PDB entry 7PX9 | electron microscopy, 3.80 A resolution | chains F and G of the 7 polymer chains in the assembly

# Chain F
Name: AAA ATPase forming ring-shaped complexes
From: Mycobacterium tuberculosis
UniProtKB: A0A045JPX7 (A0A045JPX7_MYCTX); residue numbers follow UniProt; this construct covers 1-609
Sequence (609 residues; numbered 1 to 609; the number before each row is that of its first residue):
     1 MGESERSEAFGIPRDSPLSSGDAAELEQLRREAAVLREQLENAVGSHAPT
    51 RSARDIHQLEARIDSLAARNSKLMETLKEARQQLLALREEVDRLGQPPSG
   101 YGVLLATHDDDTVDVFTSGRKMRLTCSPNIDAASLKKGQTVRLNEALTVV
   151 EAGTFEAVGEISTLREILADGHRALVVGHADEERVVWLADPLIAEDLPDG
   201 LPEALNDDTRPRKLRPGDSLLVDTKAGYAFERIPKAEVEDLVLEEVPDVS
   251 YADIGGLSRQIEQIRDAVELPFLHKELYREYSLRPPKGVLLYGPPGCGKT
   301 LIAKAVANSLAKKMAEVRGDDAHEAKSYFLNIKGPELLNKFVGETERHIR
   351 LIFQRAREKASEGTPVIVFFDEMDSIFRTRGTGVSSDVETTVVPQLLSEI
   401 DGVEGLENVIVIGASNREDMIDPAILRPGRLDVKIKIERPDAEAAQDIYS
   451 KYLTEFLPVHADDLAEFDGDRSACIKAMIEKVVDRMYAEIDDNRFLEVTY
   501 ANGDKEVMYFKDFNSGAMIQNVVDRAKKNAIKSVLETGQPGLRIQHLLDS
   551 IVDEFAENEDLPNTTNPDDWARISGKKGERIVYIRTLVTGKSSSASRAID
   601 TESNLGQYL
Disordered / not traced: 1-96, 194-210, 591-609
Metal / ion sites: Mg2+: Thr300 (together with ATP)
Ligand contacts:
  - ATP (adenosine-5'-triphosphate), molecule 1: Asp253, Ile254, Gly255, Pro295, Gly296, Cys297, Gly298, Lys299, Thr300, Leu301, Glu372, Asn416, Ile448, Tyr452, Gly516, Ala517, Gln520
  - ATP, molecule 2: Asp401, Arg427, Arg430
What the authors report for this chain:
  - mutagenesis - K340A: abolished catalytic activity on ATP
  - mutagenesis - K340A: decreased catalytic activity on PupDHFR

# Chain G
Name: Prokaryotic ubiquitin-like protein Pup
From: Mycobacterium tuberculosis
UniProtKB: A0A045GWT8 (A0A045GWT8_MYCTX); residue numbers follow UniProt; this construct covers 1-64
Sequence (66 residues; numbered -1 to 64; the number before each row is that of its first residue; numbers below 1 keep their minus sign (Gly-1 is residue -1)):
    -1 GSMAQEQTKRGGGGGDDDDIAGSTAAGQERREKLTEETDDLLDEIDDVLE
    49 ENAEDFVRAYVQKGGQ
Disordered / not traced: 16-64
Differences from the reference sequence: expression tag (-1 to 0)

# Interface between chain F and chain G
Pairs across the interface (8; chain F residue first):
  Phe341(F) - Gln3(G)
  Phe341(F) - Glu4(G)
  Phe341(F) - Thr6(G)
  Val342(F) - Gln3(G)
  Val342(F) - Glu4(G)
  Val342(F) - Gln5(G)
  Ser385(F) - Met1(G)  hydrogen bond (backbone-backbone)
  Val388(F) - Gln3(G)
Other interface residues (no listed pair), chain F (5 interface residues in all): Lys340
Other interface residues (no listed pair), chain G (8 interface residues in all): Gly-1, Ser0, Ala2

# Overview
The interface between chain F and chain G involves 5 residues on one side and 8 on the other; the contacts
include 1 hydrogen bond. The hydrogen-bonded pair Ser385(F)-Met1(G) is a backbone contact. The paper reports
that K340A of chain F abolishes catalytic activity on ATP; K340A of chain F reduces catalytic activity on
PupDHFR.
Chain F is AAA ATPase forming ring-shaped complexes and chain G is Prokaryotic ubiquitin-like protein Pup,
both from Mycobacterium tuberculosis; the structure, Substrate-engaged mycobacterial Proteasome-associated
ATPase - focused 3D refinement (state A), was determined by electron microscopy (same publication as 7PXA,
7PXB, 7PXC and 7PXD).
